6W23 - chains A and B of the 7 polymer chains in the assembly; structure by electron microscopy, 3.10 A resolution.

[Chain A (and B)]
Protein: ATP-dependent Clp protease ATP-binding subunit ClpA
From: Escherichia coli (strain K12)
Notes: chain B of this document is another copy of the same molecule, construct and numbering; everything in this record applies to it too
UniProtKB: P0ABH9 (CLPA_ECOLI); residue numbers follow UniProt; this construct covers 1-758
Chain sequence (758 residues; each row starts with the number of its first residue):
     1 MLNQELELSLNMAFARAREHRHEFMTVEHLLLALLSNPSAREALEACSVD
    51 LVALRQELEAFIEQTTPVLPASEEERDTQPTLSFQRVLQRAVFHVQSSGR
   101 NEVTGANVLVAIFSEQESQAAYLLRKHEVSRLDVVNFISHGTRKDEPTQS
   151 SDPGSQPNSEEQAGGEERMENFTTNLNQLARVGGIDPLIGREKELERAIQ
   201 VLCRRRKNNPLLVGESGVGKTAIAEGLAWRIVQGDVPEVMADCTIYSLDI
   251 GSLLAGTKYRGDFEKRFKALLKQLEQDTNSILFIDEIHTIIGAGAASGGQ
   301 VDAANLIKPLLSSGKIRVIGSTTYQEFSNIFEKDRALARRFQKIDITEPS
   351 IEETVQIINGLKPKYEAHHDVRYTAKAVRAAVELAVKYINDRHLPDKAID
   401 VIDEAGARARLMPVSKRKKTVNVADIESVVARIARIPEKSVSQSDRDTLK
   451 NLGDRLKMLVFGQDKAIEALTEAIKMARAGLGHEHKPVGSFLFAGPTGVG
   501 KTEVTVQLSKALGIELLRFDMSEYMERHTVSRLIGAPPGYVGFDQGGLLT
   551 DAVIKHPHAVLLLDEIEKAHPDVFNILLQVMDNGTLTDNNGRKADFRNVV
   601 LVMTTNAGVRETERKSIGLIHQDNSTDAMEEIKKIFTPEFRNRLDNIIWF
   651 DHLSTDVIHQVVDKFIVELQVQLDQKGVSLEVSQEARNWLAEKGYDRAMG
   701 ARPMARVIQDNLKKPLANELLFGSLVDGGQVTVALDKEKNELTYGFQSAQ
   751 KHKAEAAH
Unresolved in the structure: 1-168, 293-302, 609-624, 747-758 (chain B: 1-168, 747-758)
Curated features (UniProtKB/Swiss-Prot):
  - binding site (ATP): Gly214 to Thr221, Gly495 to Thr502
Ligand contacts:
  - ADP (adenosine-5'-diphosphate), molecule 1: Asp186, Pro187, Leu188, Ile189, Arg191, Glu215, Ser216, Gly217, Val218, Gly219, Lys220, Thr221, Ala222, Glu286, Ile357, Leu361, Pro395, Asp396, Ile399
  - ADP, molecule 2: Leu459, Val460, Phe461, Gln463, Pro496, Thr497, Gly498, Val499, Gly500, Lys501, Thr502, Glu503, Leu653, Val661, Lys664, Phe665, Ala701, Arg702
  - ATP (adenosine-5'-triphosphate): Ala336, Arg339, Arg340
What the authors report for this chain:
  - conformationally variable residues (order/disorder transition): Val609 to Asn624

[Chain A / chain B interface]
Residue-residue contacts - 105 pairs, chain A then chain B:
  Arg197(A) - Glu404(B)  salt bridge
  Arg197(A) - Arg432(B)
  Gln200(A) - Glu404(B)
  Gln200(A) - Ala407(B)
  Gln200(A) - Arg408(B)
  Gln200(A) - Leu411(B)
  Gln200(A) - Arg432(B)
  Cys203(A) - His368(B)
  Cys203(A) - His369(B)
  Cys203(A) - Ala407(B)  hydrophobic
  Cys203(A) - Leu411(B)  hydrophobic
  Arg204(A) - His368(B)
  Arg204(A) - His369(B)
  Arg204(A) - Asp400(B)  salt bridge
  Arg204(A) - Asp403(B)
  Arg204(A) - Ala407(B)
  Arg205(A) - Asp186(B)  salt bridge
  Arg205(A) - Lys364(B)
  Arg205(A) - Tyr365(B)
  Arg205(A) - His368(B)
  Arg205(A) - Asp403(B)  hydrogen bond (backbone-side chain)
  Arg206(A) - Asp186(B)  salt bridge
  Arg206(A) - Asp403(B)  hydrogen bond (backbone-side chain)
  Lys207(A) - Asp396(B)  salt bridge
  Lys207(A) - Ile399(B)
  Lys207(A) - Asp400(B)  salt bridge
  Pro237(A) - Leu411(B)  hydrophobic
  Val239(A) - Arg410(B)
  Tyr259(A) - Lys258(B)
  Arg260(A) - Thr257(B)  hydrogen bond (side chain-backbone)
  Arg260(A) - Gly261(B)
  Arg260(A) - Asp262(B)
  Arg260(A) - Phe263(B)
  Arg260(A) - Glu264(B)  salt bridge
  Arg260(A) - Ala293(B)  hydrogen bond (side chain-backbone)
  Gly261(A) - Leu254(B)
  Gly261(A) - Ala255(B)
  Gly261(A) - Gly256(B)  hydrogen bond (backbone-backbone)
  Gly261(A) - Thr257(B)
  Asp262(A) - Lys258(B)
  Glu264(A) - Gly251(B)
  Glu264(A) - Leu254(B)
  Glu264(A) - Ala255(B)
  Lys265(A) - Ala255(B)
  Lys265(A) - Gly256(B)
  Lys268(A) - Asp249(B)  salt bridge
  Lys268(A) - Ser252(B)
  Asn305(A) - Thr289(B)
  Tyr324(A) - Asp551(B)  hydrogen bond
  Lys333(A) - Gln325(B)
  Arg335(A) - Ser216(B)
  Arg335(A) - Gln325(B)
  Ala336(A) - Ser216(B)  hydrogen bond (backbone-side chain)
  Ala338(A) - Arg392(B)  hydrogen bond (backbone-side chain)
  Arg339(A) - Ser216(B)
  Arg339(A) - Gly217(B)
  Arg339(A) - Arg392(B)  hydrogen bond (backbone-side chain)
  Arg339(A) - Asp396(B)  salt bridge
  Phe341(A) - Arg392(B)  hydrogen bond (backbone-side chain)
  Arg446(A) - Leu721(B)  hydrogen bond (side chain-backbone)
  Arg446(A) - Phe722(B)
  Leu449(A) - Leu721(B)  hydrophobic
  Glu472(A) - Lys714(B)  salt bridge
  Ala473(A) - Lys714(B)
  Lys475(A) - Leu721(B)
  Lys475(A) - Phe722(B)
  Met476(A) - Gln709(B)
  Met476(A) - Lys713(B)
  Met476(A) - Ala717(B)  hydrophobic
  Gly480(A) - Gln672(B)  hydrogen bond (backbone-side chain)
  Leu481(A) - Gln672(B)  hydrogen bond (backbone-side chain)
  Leu481(A) - Leu673(B)  hydrophobic
  Leu481(A) - Lys713(B)  hydrogen bond (backbone-side chain)
  Gly482(A) - Gln672(B)  hydrogen bond (backbone-side chain)
  Arg527(A) - Glu526(B)  salt bridge
  Pro537(A) - His528(B)
  Pro538(A) - Ser531(B)
  Pro538(A) - Arg532(B)
  Pro538(A) - Ala536(B)
  Pro538(A) - Gly542(B)
  Pro538(A) - Gln545(B)
  Gly539(A) - Ala536(B)
  Gly539(A) - Tyr540(B)
  Gly539(A) - Gly542(B)
  Tyr540(A) - His528(B)
  Tyr540(A) - Ser531(B)
  Phe543(A) - Val541(B)  hydrophobic
  Phe543(A) - Gly542(B)
  Asn575(A) - Ser522(B)
  Gln579(A) - Asp520(B)  hydrogen bond
  Gln579(A) - Ser522(B)  hydrogen bond
  Gln579(A) - Glu523(B)  hydrogen bond
  Asp582(A) - Arg702(B)  salt bridge
  Asn583(A) - Arg518(B)
  Leu586(A) - Glu523(B)
  Asn589(A) - Arg532(B)
  Asn589(A) - Gln545(B)
  Gly591(A) - Leu548(B)
  Pro638(A) - Met699(B)  hydrophobic
  Asn642(A) - Met699(B)
  Asn642(A) - Arg702(B)
  Asn642(A) - Pro703(B)
  Arg643(A) - Arg702(B)
  Leu644(A) - Arg706(B)  hydrogen bond (backbone-side chain)
  Asp645(A) - Arg706(B)  salt bridge
Other interface residues (no listed pair), chain A (68 interface residues in all): Ile199, Val201, Leu306, Lys308, Pro309, Leu310, Gln342, Ala479, Lys486, Ile534, Gly535, Asp544, Asp572, Thr587, Asn590, Glu639, Asn646
Other interface residues (no listed pair), chain B (75 interface residues in all): Gly184, Arg260, Glu286, His288, Gly294, Ala295, Met525, Thr529, Glu565, Asn590, Arg592, Leu669, Asp710, Leu716, Asn718

[In short]
68 residues of chain A and 75 residues of chain B are in contact, with 19 hydrogen bonds and 13 salt bridges.
Polar contacts include Arg197(A)-Glu404(B), Arg204(A)-Asp400(B) and Arg205(A)-Asp186(B). Ligands of chain A:
ADP and ATP. UniProt lists 16 ATP-binding residues on chain A. The paper reports conformational variability at
Val609(A).
Both chains are ATP-dependent Clp protease ATP-binding subunit ClpA (Escherichia coli (strain K12)). Entry
6W23 (ClpA Disengaged State bound to RepA-GFP (Focused Classification)) was determined by electron microscopy,
deposited together with 6UQE, 6UQO, 6W1Z, 6W20, 6W21, 6W22 and 6W24.
